4MQJ - chains B and G of the 4 polymer chains in the assembly; structure by X-ray diffraction, 1.80 A resolution.

Chain B:
Molecule: Hemoglobin subunit gamma-2
From: Homo sapiens
Reference sequence: P69892 (HBG2_HUMAN); residues 2-146 here correspond to UniProt positions 3-147 (UniProt number = residue number + 1)
Chain sequence (146 residues; row label = number of the first residue in the row):
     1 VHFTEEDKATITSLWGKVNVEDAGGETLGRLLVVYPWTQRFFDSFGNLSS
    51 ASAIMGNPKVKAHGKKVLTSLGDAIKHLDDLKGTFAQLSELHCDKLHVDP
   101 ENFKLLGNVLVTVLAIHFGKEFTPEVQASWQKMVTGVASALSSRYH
Sequence notes: expression tag (1)
Metal / ion sites: heme Fe near His92 (its only coordinating residue here)
Small-molecule neighbours: heme (HEM): Leu31, Thr38, Phe41, Phe42, Ser44, Phe45, His63, Lys66, Val67, Ser70, Leu71, Phe85, Leu88, Leu91, His92, Leu96, Val98, Asn102, Phe103, Leu106, Val137, Leu141

Chain G:
Molecule: Hemoglobin subunit alpha
From: Homo sapiens
Reference sequence: P69905 (HBA_HUMAN); residues 1-141 here correspond to UniProt positions 2-142 (UniProt number = residue number + 1)
Chain sequence (141 residues; each row starts with the number of its first residue):
     1 VLSPADKTNVKAAWGKVGAHAGEYGAEALERMFLSFPTTKTYFPHFDLSH
    51 GSAQVKGHGKKVADALTNAVAHVDDMPNALSALSDLHAHKLRVDPVNFKL
   101 LSHCLLVTLAAHLPAEFTPAVHASLDKFLASVSTVLTSKYR
UniProt features mapped onto this chain:
  - binding site (O2): His58
  - binding site (heme b): His87
  - site: Thr8, Asn9 (Microbial infection: Cleavage), Lys11 (Not glycated), Ala13, Trp14 (Microbial infection: Cleavage), Tyr24, Gly25 (Microbial infection: Cleavage), Leu29, Glu30 (Microbial infection: Cleavage), His45, Phe46 (Microbial infection: Cleavage), Asp47, Leu48 (Microbial infection: Cleavage), Ser52, Ala53 (Microbial infection: Cleavage), Val55, Lys56 (Microbial infection: Cleavage), Lys56 (Not glycated), Gly59, Lys60 (Microbial infection: Cleavage), Lys60 (Not glycated), Lys90 (Not glycated), Leu91, Arg92 (Microbial infection: Cleavage), Lys99 (Not glycated), Leu106, Val107 (Microbial infection: Cleavage), Thr108, Leu109 (Microbial infection: Cleavage), Val121, His122 (Microbial infection: Cleavage), Ser133, Thr134 (Microbial infection: Cleavage)
  - modified residue: Ser3 (Phosphoserine), Lys7 (N6-succinyllysine), Thr8 (Phosphothreonine), Lys11 (N6-succinyllysine), Lys16 (N6-acetyllysine), Tyr24 (Phosphotyrosine), Ser35 (Phosphoserine), Lys40 (N6-succinyllysine), Ser49 (Phosphoserine), Ser102 (Phosphoserine), Thr108 (Phosphothreonine), Ser124 (Phosphoserine), Ser131 (Phosphoserine), Thr134 (Phosphothreonine), Thr137 (Phosphothreonine), Ser138 (Phosphoserine)
  - glycosylation (N-linked (Glc) (glycation) lysine): Lys7, Lys16, Lys40, Lys61
Metal / ion sites: heme Fe: His87 (together with carbon monoxide)
Small-molecule neighbours: carbon monoxide / heme: Leu29, Met32, Thr39, Tyr42, Phe43, Phe46, His58, Lys61, Val62, Ala65, Leu66, Leu83, Leu86, His87, Leu91, Val93, Asn97, Phe98, Leu101, Leu105, Val132, Leu136

Interface between chain B and chain G:
Residue-residue contacts (18):
  Pro36(B) with Arg92(G)
  Trp37(B) with Arg92(G); Val93(G); Asp94(G); Pro95(G)
  Gln39(B) with Arg92(G), hydrogen bond
  Arg40(B) with Thr38(G), hydrogen bond; Thr41(G), hydrogen bond; Tyr42(G), hydrogen bond
  Phe41(B) with Thr38(G); Thr41(G)
  His97(B) with Pro37(G); Thr38(G), hydrogen bond (backbone-side chain)
  Val98(B) with Thr38(G)
  Asp99(B) with Thr38(G), hydrogen bond (backbone-side chain); Asn97(G), hydrogen bond
  Glu101(B) with Val96(G)
  Asn102(B) with Asp94(G)
Also at the interface, not in a pair above, chain B (11 interface residues in all): Leu96
Also at the interface, not in a pair above, chain G (11 interface residues in all): Leu100

In short:
Chain B and chain G each contribute 11 residues to their interface, with 7 hydrogen bonds. Polar contacts
include Gln39(B)-Arg92(G), Arg40(B)-Thr38(G) and Arg40(B)-Thr41(G). Bound to chain B: heme. Bound to chain G:
carbon monoxide / heme.
Chain B is Hemoglobin subunit gamma-2 and chain G is Hemoglobin subunit alpha, both from Homo sapiens; the
structure, Structure of Wild-type Fetal Human Hemoglobin HbF, was determined by X-ray diffraction.
